PDB entry 5LNV | X-ray diffraction, 2.24 A resolution | chains A and D of the 4 polymer chains in the assembly

== Chain A (and D) ==
Name: Pyridoxal 5'-phosphate synthase subunit PDX1.3
Source organism: Arabidopsis thaliana
Notes: EC 4.3.3.6; fragment: PLP synthase subunit Pdx1.3; chain D of this document is another copy of the same molecule, construct and numbering; everything in this record applies to it too
UniProtKB: Q8L940 (PDX13_ARATH); residues 2-310 here correspond to UniProt positions 1-309 (UniProt number = residue number - 1)
Amino-acid sequence (316 residues; numbered 2 to 317; the number before each row is that of its first residue):
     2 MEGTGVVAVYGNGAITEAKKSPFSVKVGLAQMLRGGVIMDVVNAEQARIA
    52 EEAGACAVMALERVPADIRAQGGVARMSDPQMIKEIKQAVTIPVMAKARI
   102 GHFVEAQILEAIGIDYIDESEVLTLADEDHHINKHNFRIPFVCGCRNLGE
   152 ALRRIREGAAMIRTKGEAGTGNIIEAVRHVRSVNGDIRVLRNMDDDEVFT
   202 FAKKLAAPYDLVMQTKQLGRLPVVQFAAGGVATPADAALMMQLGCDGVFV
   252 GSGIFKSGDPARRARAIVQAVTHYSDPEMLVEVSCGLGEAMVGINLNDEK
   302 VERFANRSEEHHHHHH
Disordered / not traced: 2-21, 299-317 (chain D: 2-22, 298-317)
Differences from the reference sequence: expression tag (311-317)
Glycans and other covalent adducts: (4S)-4-azanyl-5-oxidanyl-pent-1-en-3-one (KIK) linked to Lys98, Lys166
Small-molecule neighbours: (4S)-4-azanyl-5-oxidanyl-pent-1-en-3-one (KIK): Asp41, Leu62, Pro66, Asp119, Ser121, Glu122, Val123, Arg164, Ala169, Ala229, Phe250
What the authors report for this chain:
  - binding site for (4S)-4-azanyl-5-oxidanyl-pent-1-en-3-one: Lys98, Lys166

== Interface between chain A and chain D ==
Contacting residue pairs (23):
  Asp130(A) - Thr201(D)  hydrogen bond (backbone-side chain)
  His131(A) - Glu198(D)
  His131(A) - Thr201(D)  hydrogen bond
  Asn134(A) - Asp197(D)  hydrogen bond
  Asn134(A) - Phe200(D)
  Asn137(A) - Asp197(D)
  Arg154(A) - Lys204(D)
  Arg157(A) - Phe200(D)
  Arg157(A) - Tyr210(D)
  Arg157(A) - Asp211(D)  salt bridge
  Glu158(A) - Phe200(D)
  Asp197(A) - Asn134(D)  hydrogen bond
  Asp197(A) - Asn137(D)
  Glu198(A) - His131(D)
  Phe200(A) - Asn134(D)
  Phe200(A) - Arg157(D)
  Phe200(A) - Glu158(D)
  Thr201(A) - Asp130(D)  hydrogen bond (side chain-backbone)
  Thr201(A) - His131(D)  hydrogen bond
  Lys204(A) - Arg154(D)
  Ala207(A) - Lys204(D)
  Tyr210(A) - Arg157(D)
  Asp211(A) - Arg157(D)  salt bridge
Other interface residues (no listed pair), chain A (16 interface residues in all): Pro209
Other interface residues (no listed pair), chain D (16 interface residues in all): Ala207, Pro209

== Summary ==
Chain A and chain D each contribute 16 residues to their interface, with 6 hydrogen bonds and 2 salt bridges.
Polar contacts include Arg157(A)-Asp211(D), Asp130(A)-Thr201(D) and His131(A)-Thr201(D). Covalently linked
(4S)-4-azanyl-5-oxidanyl-pent-1-en-3-one: at Lys166(A). The paper reports a binding site for
(4S)-4-azanyl-5-oxidanyl-pent-1-en-3-one at Lys98(A) and Lys166(A).
Chain A and chain D are both Pyridoxal 5'-phosphate synthase subunit PDX1.3 (Arabidopsis thaliana); the
structure, Crystal structure of Arabidopsis thaliana Pdx1-I320 complex from multiple crystals, was determined
by X-ray diffraction, deposited together with 5LNS, 5LNT, 5LNU and 5LNW.
